Entry 1S2P (X-ray diffraction, 1.30 A resolution); this record covers chains A and B.

== Chain A (and B) ==
Molecule: Crustacyanin C2 subunit
From: Homarus gammarus
Notes: chain B of this document is another copy of the same molecule, construct and numbering; everything in this record applies to it too
Reference sequence: P80029 (CRC1_HOMGA); residue numbers follow UniProt; this construct covers 1-181
Chain sequence (181 residues; numbered 1 to 181; the number before each row is that of its first residue):
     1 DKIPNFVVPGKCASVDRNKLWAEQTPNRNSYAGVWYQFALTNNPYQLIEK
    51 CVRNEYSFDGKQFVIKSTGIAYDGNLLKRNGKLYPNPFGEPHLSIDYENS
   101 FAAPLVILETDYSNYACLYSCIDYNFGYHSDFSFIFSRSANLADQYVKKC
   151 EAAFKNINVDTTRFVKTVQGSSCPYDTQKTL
Unresolved in the structure: 1
Sequence notes: conflict N5 (Asp in P80029)
Cystine bridges: C12-C121, C51-C173, C117-C150

== Chain A / chain B interface ==
Pairs across the interface - 46 pairs, chain A then chain B:
  N43(A) - N125(B)  hydrogen bond (backbone-side chain)
  P44(A) - Y124(B)
  P44(A) - N125(B)  hydrogen bond (backbone-backbone)
  P44(A) - F126(B)  hydrophobic
  Y45(A) - Y124(B)  hydrophobic
  Y45(A) - N125(B)
  Q46(A) - N125(B)  hydrogen bond (backbone-side chain)
  L47(A) - N125(B)
  Y72(A) - N125(B)
  N80(A) - F88(B)
  G81(A) - F88(B)
  K82(A) - P87(B)
  K82(A) - F88(B)
  Y84(A) - P87(B)
  P87(A) - K82(B)
  P87(A) - Y84(B)
  P87(A) - D96(B)
  F88(A) - N80(B)
  F88(A) - G81(B)
  F88(A) - K82(B)
  F88(A) - D96(B)
  F88(A) - Y97(B)
  F88(A) - E98(B)
  E90(A) - E98(B)
  E90(A) - N99(B)  hydrogen bond (side chain-backbone)
  D96(A) - P87(B)
  D96(A) - F88(B)
  Y97(A) - F88(B)
  E98(A) - F88(B)
  E98(A) - E90(B)
  N99(A) - E90(B)  hydrogen bond
  S100(A) - I122(B)
  F101(A) - A102(B)
  F101(A) - I122(B)  hydrophobic
  A102(A) - F101(B)
  A102(A) - A102(B)  hydrogen bond (backbone-backbone)
  I122(A) - F101(B)  hydrophobic
  Y124(A) - P44(B)
  Y124(A) - Y45(B)  hydrophobic
  N125(A) - N43(B)  hydrogen bond (side chain-backbone)
  N125(A) - P44(B)  hydrogen bond (backbone-backbone)
  N125(A) - Y45(B)
  N125(A) - Q46(B)  hydrogen bond (side chain-backbone)
  N125(A) - L47(B)
  N125(A) - Y72(B)
  F126(A) - P44(B)  hydrophobic
Other interface residues (no listed pair), chain A (27 interface residues in all): A103, P104, D123
Other interface residues (no listed pair), chain B (26 interface residues in all): S100, A103, P104

== In short ==
27 residues of chain A and 26 residues of chain B are in contact, with 9 hydrogen bonds. Polar pairs include
N43(A)-N125(B), Q46(A)-N125(B) and E90(A)-N99(B).
Chain A and chain B are both Crustacyanin C2 subunit (Homarus gammarus); the structure, The structure and
refinement of apocrustacyanin C2 to 1.3A resolution and the search for differences between ..., was determined
by X-ray diffraction, deposited together with 1S44.
